PDB entry 3GVO | X-ray diffraction, 1.60 A resolution | chain A

[Chain A]
Molecule: Pumilio homolog 2
From: Mus musculus
Notes: fragment: Puf domain
UniProtKB: Q80U58 (PUM2_MOUSE); numbering as in UniProt; present here: 706-828, 831-1056
Chain sequence (351 residues; each row starts with the number of its first residue; note: 2 numbers in that range are skipped by the numbering (no residue carries them; nothing is unmodelled there)):
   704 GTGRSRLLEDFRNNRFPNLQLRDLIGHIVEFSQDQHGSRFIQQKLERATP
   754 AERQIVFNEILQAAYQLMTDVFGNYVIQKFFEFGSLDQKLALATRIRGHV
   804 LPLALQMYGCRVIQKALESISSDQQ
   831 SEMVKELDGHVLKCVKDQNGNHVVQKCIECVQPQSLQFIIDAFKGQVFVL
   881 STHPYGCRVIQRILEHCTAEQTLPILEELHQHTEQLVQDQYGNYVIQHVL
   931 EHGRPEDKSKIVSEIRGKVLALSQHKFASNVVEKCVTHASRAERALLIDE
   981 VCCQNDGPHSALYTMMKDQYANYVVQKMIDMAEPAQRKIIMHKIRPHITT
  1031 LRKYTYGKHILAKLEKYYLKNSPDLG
Not modelled in the structure: 704-705, 1050-1056
Differences from the reference sequence: expression tag (704-705)
Ligand contacts: dithiane diol (DTD): Leu-789, Leu-793, Ser-824, Asp-826, Gln-827
UniProt features mapped onto this chain:
  - region: Ser-741 to Gln-745 (Adenine-nucleotide binding in RNA target), Asn-777 to Gln-781 (Uracil-nucleotide binding in RNA target), Cys-813 to Gln-817 (Adenine-nucleotide binding in RNA target), Asn-851 to Gln-855 (Non-specific-nucleotide binding in RNA target), Cys-887 to Gln-891 (Adenine-nucleotide binding in RNA target), Asn-923 to Gln-927 (Uracil-nucleotide binding in RNA target), Ser-959 to Glu-963 (Guanine-nucleotide binding in RNA target), Asn-1002 to Gln-1006 (Uracil-nucleotide binding in RNA target)

[Overview]
Bound to chain A: dithiane diol.
Chain A is Pumilio homolog 2 (Mus musculus); the structure, Structure and RNA binding of the mouse Pumilio-2
Puf Domain, was determined by X-ray diffraction (same publication as 3GVT).
